PDB entry 1P3O | X-ray diffraction, 2.75 A resolution | chains J and B of the 10 polymer chains in the assembly

# Chain J
Molecule: Palindromic 146bp Human Alpha-Satellite DNA fragment
Source organism: Homo sapiens
Sequence (146 nucleotides; each row starts with the number of its first residue):
   147 ATCAATATCCACCTGCAGATTCTACCAAAAGTGTATTTGGAAACTGCTCC
   197 ATCAAAAGGCATGTTCAGCGGAATTCCGCTGAACATGCCTTTTGATGGAG
   247 CAGTTTCCAAATACACTTTTGGTAGAATCTGCAGGTGGATATTGAT

# Chain B
Molecule: Histone H4
Source organism: Xenopus laevis
UniProt: P62799 (H4_XENLA); aligned to UniProt positions 1-102 over residues 1-102
Sequence (102 residues; each row starts with the number of its first residue):
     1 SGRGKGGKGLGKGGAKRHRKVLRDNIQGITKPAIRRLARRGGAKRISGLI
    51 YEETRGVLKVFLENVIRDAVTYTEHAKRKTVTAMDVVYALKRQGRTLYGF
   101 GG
Not modelled in the structure: 1-20
Differences from the reference sequence: conflict Ala-43 (Val44 in P62799)

# Interface between chain J and chain B
Contacting residue pairs - 13 pairs, chain J then chain B:
  DG227(J) / Arg-45(B)  hydrogen bond to the sugar
  DG227(J) / Ile-46(B)  sugar contact
  DG227(J) / Ser-47(B)  phosphate contact
  DG227(J) / Gly-48(B)  hydrogen bond to the phosphate
  DA228(J) / Arg-35(B)  salt bridge to the phosphate
  DA228(J) / Arg-45(B)  phosphate contact
  DA228(J) / Ile-46(B)  hydrogen bond to the phosphate
  DC235(J) / Val-21(B)  phosphate contact
  DT236(J) / Val-21(B)  phosphate contact
  DG246(J) / Lys-79(B)  salt bridge to the phosphate
  DC247(J) / Arg-78(B)  phosphate contact
  DC247(J) / Lys-79(B)  hydrogen bond to the phosphate
  DC247(J) / Thr-80(B)  hydrogen bond to the phosphate
Interface residues without a listed pair, chain J (10 interface residues in all): DT226, DA229, DT237, DA248
Interface residues without a listed pair, chain B (14 interface residues in all): Arg-23, Arg-39, Lys-44, Tyr-51, Lys-77

# In short
Chain J and chain B form an interface of 10 and 14 residues respectively, with 5 hydrogen bonds and 2 salt
bridges. Polar contacts include DG227(J)/Arg-45(B), DG227(J)/Gly-48(B) and DA228(J)/Ile-46(B).
Chain J is Palindromic 146bp Human Alpha-Satellite DNA fragment (Homo sapiens) and chain B is Histone H4
(Xenopus laevis); the structure, Crystallographic Studies of Nucleosome Core Particles containing Histone
'Sin' Mutants, was determined by X-ray diffraction, deposited together with 1P34, 1P3A, 1P3B, 1P3F, 1P3G, 1P3I
and 4 further entries.
